PDB entry 8JL9 | electron microscopy, 2.65 A resolution | chains C and J of the 10 polymer chains in the assembly

# Chain C
Protein: Histone H2A type 1-B/E
Source organism: Homo sapiens
UniProt: P04908 (H2A1B_HUMAN); residues 0-129 here correspond to UniProt positions 1-130 (UniProt number = residue number + 1)
Amino-acid sequence (133 residues; numbered -3 to 129; the number before each row is that of its first residue; numbers below 1 keep their minus sign (Gly-3 is residue -3)):
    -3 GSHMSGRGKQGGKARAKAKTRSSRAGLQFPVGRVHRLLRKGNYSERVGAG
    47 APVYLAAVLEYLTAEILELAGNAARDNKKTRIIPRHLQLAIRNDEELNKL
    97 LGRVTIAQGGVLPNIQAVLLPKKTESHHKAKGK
Unresolved in the structure: -3 to 9, 118-129
Differences from the reference sequence: expression tag (-3 to -1)
Swiss-Prot annotation at these positions:
  - modified residue: Ser1 (N-acetylserine), Arg3 (Citrulline), Lys5 (N6-(2-hydroxyisobutyryl)lysine), Lys9 (N6-(2-hydroxyisobutyryl)lysine), Lys13 (N6-(beta-hydroxybutyryl)lysine), Lys36 (N6-(2-hydroxyisobutyryl)lysine), Lys74 (N6-(2-hydroxyisobutyryl)lysine), Lys75 (N6-(2-hydroxyisobutyryl)lysine), Lys95 (N6-(2-hydroxyisobutyryl)lysine), Gln104 (N5-methylglutamine), Lys118 (N6-(2-hydroxyisobutyryl)lysine), Lys119 (N6-crotonyllysine), Thr120 (Phosphothreonine), Lys125 (N6-crotonyllysine)
  - cross-link (Glycyl lysine isopeptide (Lys-Gly)): Lys13 (interchain with G-Cter in ubiquitin), Lys15 (interchain with G-Cter in ubiquitin), Lys119 (interchain with G-Cter in ubiquitin)

# Chain J
Molecule: 193-nt DNA strand
Source organism: synthetic construct
Sequence (193 nucleotides; numbered -96 to 96; the number before each row is that of its first residue; numbers below 1 keep their minus sign (DA-96 is residue -96)):
   -96 ATCACGTAATATTGGCCAGCTAGGATCACAATCCCGGTGCCGAGGCCGCT
   -46 CAATTGGTCGTAGACAGCTCTAGCACCGCTTAAACGCACGTACGGATTCC
     4 GTACGTGCGTTTAAGCGGTGCTAGAGCTGTCTACGACCAATTGAGCGGCC
    54 TCGGCACCGGGATTGTGATCCTAGCTGGCCAATATTACGTGAT
Unresolved in the structure: -96 to -78, 78-96

# How chain C and chain J interact
Pairs across the interface (17; chain C residue first):
  Arg11(C) - DA43(J)  base contact
  Arg11(C) - DT44(J)  hydrogen bond to the sugar
  Thr16(C) - DA47(J)  sugar contact
  Arg29(C) - DG48(J)  phosphate contact
  Arg29(C) - DC49(J)  salt bridge to the phosphate
  Arg42(C) - DG38(J)  hydrogen bond to the sugar
  Arg42(C) - DA39(J)  phosphate contact
  Val43(C) - DG38(J)  sugar contact
  Val43(C) - DA39(J)  hydrogen bond to the phosphate
  Gly44(C) - DG38(J)  phosphate contact
  Ala45(C) - DG38(J)  phosphate contact
  Lys75(C) - DC58(J)  phosphate contact
  Lys75(C) - DA59(J)  salt bridge to the phosphate
  Thr76(C) - DG57(J)  hydrogen bond to the phosphate
  Thr76(C) - DC58(J)  hydrogen bond to the phosphate
  Arg77(C) - DG57(J)  phosphate contact
  Arg77(C) - DC58(J)  hydrogen bond to the phosphate
Also at the interface, not in a pair above, chain C (12 interface residues in all): Ala14, Glu41
Also at the interface, not in a pair above, chain J (11 interface residues in all): DG46

# Summary
Chain C and chain J form an interface of 12 and 11 residues respectively; the contacts include 6 hydrogen
bonds and 2 salt bridges. Polar contacts include Arg11(C)-DT44(J), Arg42(C)-DG38(J) and Val43(C)-DA39(J).
Here chain C is Histone H2A type 1-B/E (Homo sapiens) and chain J is a 193-nt DNA strand (synthetic
construct). Entry 8JL9 (Cryo-EM structure of the human nucleosome with scFv) was determined by electron
microscopy together with 8JLA, 8JLB and 8JLD from the same study.
